Entry 6ULY (X-ray diffraction, 2.30 A resolution); this record covers chains A and B.

== Chain A (and B) ==
Molecule: Amino acid adenylation domain-containing protein
Organism: Bacillus stratosphericus LAMA 585
Notes: fragment: first adenylation domain; chain B of this document is another copy of the same molecule, construct and numbering; everything in this record applies to it too
UniProtKB: M5R382 (M5R382_9BACI); residues 83-649 here = UniProt positions 83-649
Sequence (576 residues; numbered 83 to 658; the number before each row is that of its first residue):
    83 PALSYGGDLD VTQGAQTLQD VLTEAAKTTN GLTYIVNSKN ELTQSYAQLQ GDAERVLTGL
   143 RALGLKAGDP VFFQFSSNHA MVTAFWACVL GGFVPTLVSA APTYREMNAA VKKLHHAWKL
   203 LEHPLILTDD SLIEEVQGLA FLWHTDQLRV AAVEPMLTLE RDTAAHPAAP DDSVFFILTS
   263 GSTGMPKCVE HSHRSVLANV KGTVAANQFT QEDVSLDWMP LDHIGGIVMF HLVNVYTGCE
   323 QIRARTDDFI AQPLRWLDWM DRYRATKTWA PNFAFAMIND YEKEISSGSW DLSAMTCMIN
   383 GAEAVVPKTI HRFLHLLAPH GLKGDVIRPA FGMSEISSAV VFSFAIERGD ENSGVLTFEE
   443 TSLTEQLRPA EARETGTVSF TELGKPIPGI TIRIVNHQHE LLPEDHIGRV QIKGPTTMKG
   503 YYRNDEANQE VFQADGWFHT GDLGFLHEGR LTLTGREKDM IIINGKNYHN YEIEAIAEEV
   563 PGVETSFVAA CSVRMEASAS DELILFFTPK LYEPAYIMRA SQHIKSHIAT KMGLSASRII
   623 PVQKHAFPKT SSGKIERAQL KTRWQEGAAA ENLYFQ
Disordered / not traced: 262-265, 544-550, 575-580, 627-635, 654-658 (chain B: 263-265, 576-584, 626-658)
Differences from the reference sequence: expression tag (650-658)
Ligand contacts: QA7 (5'-O-{(S)-hydroxy[(4-methyl-2-oxopentanoyl)oxy]phosphoryl}adenosine): His305, Ile306, Gly307, Met311, Gly383, Ala384, Glu385, Ala386, Val387, Ala412, Phe413, Gly414, Met415, Ser416, Glu417, Ser420, Ala421, Leu465, Thr522, Asp524, Leu535, Arg538
What the authors report for this chain:
  - specificity-determining residues: Ile306
  - binding site for QA7: Gly414, Met415
  - mutagenesis - M415P: abolished catalytic activity

== Interface between chain A and chain B ==
Disulfides between the chains: Cys573(A)-Cys573(B)
Pairs across the interface (59):
  Met189(A) - His479(B)
  Asn190(A) - Gly547(B)
  Ala191(A) - Gly547(B)  hydrogen bond (backbone-backbone)
  Lys194(A) - Arg491(B)
  Lys194(A) - Asn549(B)
  His198(A) - Glu508(B)  salt bridge
  His198(A) - Gln511(B)  hydrogen bond (backbone-side chain)
  His198(A) - Glu512(B)  salt bridge
  Lys201(A) - Gln511(B)
  Lys201(A) - Phe514(B)
  Leu202(A) - Glu508(B)
  Leu202(A) - Gln511(B)  hydrogen bond (backbone-side chain)
  Leu224(A) - Gln480(B)
  His226(A) - Gln480(B)  hydrogen bond
  His226(A) - Glu482(B)  salt bridge
  Met267(A) - Glu512(B)
  Pro268(A) - Glu508(B)
  Lys269(A) - Glu508(B)
  His479(A) - Met189(B)  hydrogen bond (side chain-backbone)
  His479(A) - Lys194(B)  hydrogen bond
  Gln480(A) - Met189(B)
  Gln480(A) - Leu224(B)
  Gln480(A) - His226(B)
  Glu482(A) - His226(B)  salt bridge
  Arg505(A) - Asp507(B)  salt bridge
  Arg505(A) - Glu508(B)  hydrogen bond (backbone-backbone)
  Asn506(A) - Asn506(B)
  Asn506(A) - Glu508(B)  hydrogen bond
  Asp507(A) - Arg505(B)  salt bridge
  Glu508(A) - His198(B)  salt bridge
  Glu508(A) - Leu202(B)
  Glu508(A) - Pro268(B)
  Glu508(A) - Lys269(B)
  Glu508(A) - Arg505(B)  hydrogen bond (backbone-backbone)
  Glu508(A) - Asn506(B)  hydrogen bond
  Gln511(A) - His198(B)  hydrogen bond (side chain-backbone)
  Gln511(A) - Lys201(B)  hydrogen bond (backbone-side chain)
  Gln511(A) - Leu202(B)  hydrogen bond (side chain-backbone)
  Gln511(A) - Arg505(B)
  Glu512(A) - His198(B)
  Glu512(A) - Met267(B)
  Phe514(A) - Lys201(B)  hydrogen bond (backbone-side chain)
  Gln515(A) - Lys201(B)
  Ala572(A) - Ser574(B)
  Cys573(A) - Cys573(B)  disulfide
  Cys573(A) - Ser574(B)  hydrogen bond (side chain-backbone)
  Ser574(A) - Ala572(B)
  Ile586(A) - Cys573(B)  hydrophobic
  Ile586(A) - Ile586(B)  hydrophobic
  Tyr594(A) - Met600(B)  hydrophobic
  Pro596(A) - Pro596(B)
  Pro596(A) - Ala597(B)
  Pro596(A) - Met600(B)  hydrophobic
  Ala597(A) - Pro596(B)
  Met600(A) - Pro596(B)  hydrophobic
  Met600(A) - Gln625(B)
  Ile622(A) - Ile586(B)  hydrophobic
  Ile622(A) - Val624(B)  hydrophobic
  Val624(A) - Ile622(B)  hydrophobic
Also at the interface, not in a pair above, chain A (38 interface residues in all): Phe223, Arg491, Tyr504, Ala571, Trp646
Also at the interface, not in a pair above, chain B (38 interface residues in all): Tyr504, Gln515, Ala516, Val575, Ile599

== Overview ==
The chain A/chain B interface involves 38 residues from each chain; the contacts include 1 disulfide bond, 15
hydrogen bonds and 7 salt bridges. Polar pairs include His198(A)-Glu508(B), His198(A)-Glu512(B) and
His226(A)-Glu482(B). Chain A binds compound QA7. The paper reports a binding site for QA7 at Gly414(A) and
Met415(A); M415P of chain A abolishes catalytic activity.
Both chains are Amino acid adenylation domain-containing protein (Bacillus stratosphericus LAMA 585). Entry
6ULY (Adenylation domain of a keto acid-selecting NRPS module bound to keto acyl adenylate space group
P212121) was determined by X-ray diffraction (same publication as 6ULW, 6ULX and 6ULZ).
